PDB entry 7PAH | electron microscopy, 9.50 A resolution (very low resolution: no residue pairs are listed; an interface is given only as per-side residue counts) | chains p and 3 of the 54 polymer chains in the assembly

== Chain p ==
Molecule: 50S ribosomal protein L20
Source organism: Mycoplasma pneumoniae M129
UniProtKB: P78023 (RL20_MYCPN); residues 1-127 here = UniProt positions 1-127
Chain sequence (127 residues; row label = number of the first residue in the row):
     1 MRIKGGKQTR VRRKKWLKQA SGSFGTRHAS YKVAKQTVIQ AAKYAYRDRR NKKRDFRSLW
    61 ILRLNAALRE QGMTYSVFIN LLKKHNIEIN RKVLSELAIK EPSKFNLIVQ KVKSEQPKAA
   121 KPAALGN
Not modelled in the structure: 115-127

== Chain 3 ==
Molecule: 23S ribosomal RNA
Source organism: Mycoplasma pneumoniae M129
Sequence (2907 nucleotides; each row starts with the number of its first residue):
     1 UACAAUAAGU UACUAAGGGC UUAUGGUGGA UGCCUUGGCA CUAAUAGGCG AUGAAGGACG
    61 UGUUAACCUG CGAUAAGCUU CGGGUAGGUG GUAAGAACCU CAGAUCCGGA GAUUUCCGAA
   121 UGGAGCAAUC CGGUAGUUGG AAACAGCUAU CAUUAAUUGA UGAAUAAAUA GUCAAUUAAA
   181 GCAAUACGUG GUGAAGUGAA ACAUCUCAGU AGCCACAGGA AAAGAAAACG AAUGUGAUUC
   241 CGUGUGUAGU GGCGAGCGAA AGCGGAACAG GCCAAACUUA UCAUUAGAUA GGGGUUGUAG
   301 GGCUUGCAAU GUGGACUUGA AAACGAUAGA AGAAGCUGUU GGAAAGCAGC GCGCAAAAGG
   361 GUGAUAGCCC CGUAUUUGAA AUUGUUUUCA UACCUAGCGA GAUCCCUGAG UAGCUCGGAA
   421 AACGUUAUUU UGAGUGAAUC UGCCCAGACC AUUGGGUAAG CCUAAAUACU AAUUAGUGAC
   481 CGAUAGCGAA ACAGUACCGU GAGGGAAAGG UGAAAAGAAC CCAGAGAUGG GAGUGAAAUA
   541 GAUUCUGAAA CCAUAUGCCU ACAACGUGUC AGAGCACAUU AAUGUGUGAU GGCGUGCGUU
   601 UUGAAGUAUG AGCCGGCGAG UUAUGAUAGC AAGCGUUAGU UAACCAGGAG AUGGGGAGCU
   661 GUAGCGAAAG CGAGUUUUAA AAGAGCGUUU GUUUGUUAUU AUAGACCCGA AACGGGUUGA
   721 GCUAGUCAUG AGCAGGUUGA AGGUUGAGUA ACAUCAACUG GAGGACCGAA CCGACUCUCG
   781 UUGAAACGAU AGCGGAUGAC UUGUGAUUAG GGGUGAAAUU CCAAUCGAAA UCCGUGAUAG
   841 CUGGUUCUCG UCGAAAUAGC UUUAAGGCUA GCGUGAGAUC ACAAAUAAGU GGAGGUAAAG
   901 CUACUGAAUG UAUGAUGGCG CCACCUAGGC GUACUGAAUA CAAUUAAACU CUGAAUGCCA
   961 UUUAUUUUAU UCUCGCAGUC AGACAGUGGG GGAUAAGCUU CAUUGUCAAG AGGGGAAGAG
  1021 CCCAGAUCAU UAAAUAAGGU CCCCAAAAUA UACUAAGUGG AAAAGGAUGU GAAAGUGCUA
  1081 AAACAGCAAG GAUGUUGGCU UAGAAGCAGC CAUCGUUUAA AGAGUGCGUA ACAGCUCACU
  1141 UGUCGAGUGU UUUUGCGCCG AAGAUGUAAC GGGGCUAAGU AUAUUACCGA AUUUAUGGAU
  1201 AAGAUUUAUA UCUUGUGGUA GACGAGCGUU GUAUUGGAGU UGAAGUCAAA GCGUGAGCAU
  1261 UGGUGGAUCC AAUACAAGUG AGAAUGCCGG CAUGAGUAAC GCUUGGGAGU GAGAAUCUCC
  1321 CAAACCGAUU GACUAAGGUU UCCUGGACCA GGGUCGUCCU UCCAGGGUUA GUCUGGACCU
  1381 AAGCUGAGGC UGAAAAGCGU AGGCGAUGGA CAACAGGUUA AUAUUCCUGU ACUUACAGUU
  1441 AGACUGAUGG AGUGACAAAG AAGGUUUUCC ACCCCCAUAA UUGGAUUUGG GGAUAAAUCA
  1501 UAAGGUGGUA CAAUAGGCAA AUCCGUUGUG CAUAACAUUG AGUGAUGAUG UCGAGUGAAU
  1561 GAGUGAUCAA GUAGCGAAGG UGGUAUUAAU CAUGCUUUCA AGAAAAGCUU CUAGGGUUAA
  1621 UCUAGCUGUA ACCAGUACCG AGAACGAACA CACGUAGUCA AGGAGAGGAU CCUAAGGUUA
  1681 GCGAGUGAAC UAUAGCCAAG GAACUCUGCA AAUUAACCCC GUAAGUUAGC GAGAAGGGGU
  1741 GCUUAUGUAA AAGUAAGCCG CAGUGAAGAA CGAGGGGGGA CUGUUUAACU AAAACACAAC
  1801 UCUAUGCCAA ACCGUAAGGU GAUGUAUAUG GGGUGACACC UGCCCAGUGC UGGAAGGUUA
  1861 AAGAAGGAGG UUAGCGCAAG CGAAGCUUUU AACUGAAGCC CCAGUGAACG GCGGCCGUAA
  1921 CUAUAACGGU CCUAAGGUAG CGAAAUUCCU AGUCGGGUAA AUUCCGUCCC GCUUGAAUGG
  1981 UGUAACCAUC UCUUGACUGU CUCGGCUAUA GACUCGGUGA AAUCCAGGUA CGGGUGAAGA
  2041 CACCCGUUAG GCGCAACGGG ACGGAAAGAC CCCGUGAAGC UUUACUGUAG CUUAAUAUUG
  2101 AUCAGGACAU UAUCAUGUAG AGAAUAGGUA GGAGCAAUCG AUGCAAGUUC GCUAGGACUU
  2161 GUUGAUGCGA AAGGUGGAAU ACUACCCUUG GUUGUGUGCU GUUCUAAUUG GUAACUGUUA
  2221 UCCAGUUUCA AGACAGUGUU AGGUGGGCAG UUUGACUGGG GCGGUCGCCU CCUAAAAGGU
  2281 AACGGAGGCG UACAAAGGUA CCUUCAGUAC GGUUGGAAAU CGUAUGUAGA GUGUAAUGGU
  2341 GUAAGGGUGC UUGACUGUGA GACAUACAGG UCGAACAGGU GAGAAAUCAG GUCAUAGUGA
  2401 UCCGGUGGUC CAGUAUGGAA UGGCCAUCGC UCAACGGAUA AAAGCUACUC CGGGGAUAAC
  2461 AGGCUGAUAC UGCCCAAGAG UUCAUAUCGA CGGCAGUGUU UGGCACCUCG AUGUCGACUC
  2521 AUCUCAUCCU CGAGCUGAAG CAGGUUCGAA GGGUUCGGCU GUUCGCCGAU UAAAGAGAUA
  2581 CGUGAGUUGG GUUCAAACCG UCGUGAGACA GGUUGGUCCC UAUCUAUUGU GCCCGUAGGA
  2641 AGAUUGAAGA GUGUUGCUUC UAGUACGAGA GGACCGAAGC GAGGACACCU CUUAUGCUCC
  2701 AGUUGUAGCG CCAGCUGCAC CGCUGGGUAG UAACGUGUCU AUUAGAUAAA CGCUGAAAGC
  2761 AUCUAAGUGU GAAACUAUCU CAAAGAUUAA UCUUCCCAUU UCGCAAGAAA GUAAGAGCCG
  2821 UCAAAGACGA UGACGUUGAU AGGUUACAGG UGUAAGCAUA GUGAUAUGUU GAGCUGAGUA
  2881 AUACUAAUUG CUCGAGGACU UAUUGGA
Not modelled in the structure: 1-7, 923-927, 1560-1569, 2901-2907

== Interface between chain p and chain 3 ==
At this resolution (10 A) residue pairs are not listed: 62 residues of chain p and 69 of chain 3 lie at the interface.

== In short ==
62 residues of chain p and 69 residues of chain 3 are in contact.
Chain p is 50S ribosomal protein L20 and chain 3 is 23S ribosomal RNA, both from Mycoplasma pneumoniae M129;
the structure, 70S ribosome with P- and E-site tRNAs in Mycoplasma pneumoniae cells, was determined by
electron microscopy together with 7OOC, 7OOD, 7P6Z, 7PAI, 7PAJ, 7PAK and 23 further entries from the same
study.
